Entry 3OYX (X-ray diffraction, 2.51 A resolution); this record covers chain A.

Chain A:
Protein: Malate synthase
From: Haloferax volcanii
Notes: EC 2.3.3.9
UniProt: D4GTL2 (D4GTL2_HALVD); residues 1-433 here = UniProt positions 1-433
Amino-acid sequence (433 residues; numbered 1 to 433; the number before each row is that of its first residue):
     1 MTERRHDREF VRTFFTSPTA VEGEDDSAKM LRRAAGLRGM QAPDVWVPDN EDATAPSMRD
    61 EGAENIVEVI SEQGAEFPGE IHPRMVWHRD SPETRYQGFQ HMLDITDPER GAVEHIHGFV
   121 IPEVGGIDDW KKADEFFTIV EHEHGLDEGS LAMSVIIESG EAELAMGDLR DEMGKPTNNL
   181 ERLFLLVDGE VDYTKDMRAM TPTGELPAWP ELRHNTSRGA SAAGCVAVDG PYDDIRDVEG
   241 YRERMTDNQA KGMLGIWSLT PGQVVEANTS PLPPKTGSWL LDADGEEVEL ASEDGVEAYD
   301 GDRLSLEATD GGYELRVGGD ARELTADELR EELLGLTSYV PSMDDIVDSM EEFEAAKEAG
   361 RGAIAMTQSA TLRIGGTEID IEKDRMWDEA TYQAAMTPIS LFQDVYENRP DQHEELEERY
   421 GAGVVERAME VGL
Not modelled in the structure: 1-4, 284-330, 354-386, 433
Ion coordination: Mg2+: Glu158, Asp192 (together with glyoxylic acid); K+ site 1: Met173, Lys175, Asn178, Glu181; K+ site 2: Pro176, Asn178, Asn179; K+ site 3: Ser217, Ser221, Gly252
Small-molecule neighbours:
  - glyoxylic acid (GLV), molecule 1: Asp49, Asp52, Arg84, Val191, Pro231, Trp257, Leu259, Asp388, Ala390
  - glyoxylic acid (GLV), molecule 2: Arg84, Ile156, Glu158, Gly189, Glu190, Val191, Asp192, Pro231, Trp257, Ala390
Curated features (UniProtKB/Swiss-Prot):
  - active site: Asp388 (Proton acceptor)
  - binding site (acetyl-CoA): Thr16, Ser17, Arg84, Arg236, Leu259
  - binding site (Mg(2+)): Asp52, Glu158, Asp192
  - binding site (glyoxylate): Arg84, Glu158, Val191, Asp192
Reported in the primary citation:
  - binding site for glyoxylic acid: Arg84, Val191, Asp192, Trp257
  - Mg2+ coordination: Glu158, Asp192
  - contacts within the chain: Phe14-Trp257
  - catalytic residues: Arg84 (citing earlier work)

In short:
Chain A binds glyoxylic acid. Glu158 and Asp192 coordinate Mg2+. Curated annotation (UniProt) lists
active-site residue Asp388, 5 acetyl-CoA-binding residues, 3 Mg2+-binding residues and 4 glyoxylate-binding
residues. From the paper: the catalytic residue Arg84; a binding site for glyoxylic acid at Arg84, Val191 and
Asp192 among others.
Chain A is Malate synthase (Haloferax volcanii); the structure, Haloferax volcanii Malate Synthase
Magnesium/Glyoxylate Complex, was determined by X-ray diffraction (same publication as 3OYZ and 3PUG).
